Entry 9BND (electron microscopy, 3.19 A resolution); this record covers chains B and F of the 6 polymer chains in the assembly.

# Chain B (and F)
Protein: Spike glycoprotein
Organism: Severe acute respiratory syndrome coronavirus 2
Notes: chain F of this document is another copy of the same molecule, construct and numbering; everything in this record applies to it too
Reference sequence: P0DTC2 (SPIKE_SARS2); residue numbers follow UniProt; this construct covers 1-1208
Chain sequence (1288 residues; row label = number of the first residue in the row):
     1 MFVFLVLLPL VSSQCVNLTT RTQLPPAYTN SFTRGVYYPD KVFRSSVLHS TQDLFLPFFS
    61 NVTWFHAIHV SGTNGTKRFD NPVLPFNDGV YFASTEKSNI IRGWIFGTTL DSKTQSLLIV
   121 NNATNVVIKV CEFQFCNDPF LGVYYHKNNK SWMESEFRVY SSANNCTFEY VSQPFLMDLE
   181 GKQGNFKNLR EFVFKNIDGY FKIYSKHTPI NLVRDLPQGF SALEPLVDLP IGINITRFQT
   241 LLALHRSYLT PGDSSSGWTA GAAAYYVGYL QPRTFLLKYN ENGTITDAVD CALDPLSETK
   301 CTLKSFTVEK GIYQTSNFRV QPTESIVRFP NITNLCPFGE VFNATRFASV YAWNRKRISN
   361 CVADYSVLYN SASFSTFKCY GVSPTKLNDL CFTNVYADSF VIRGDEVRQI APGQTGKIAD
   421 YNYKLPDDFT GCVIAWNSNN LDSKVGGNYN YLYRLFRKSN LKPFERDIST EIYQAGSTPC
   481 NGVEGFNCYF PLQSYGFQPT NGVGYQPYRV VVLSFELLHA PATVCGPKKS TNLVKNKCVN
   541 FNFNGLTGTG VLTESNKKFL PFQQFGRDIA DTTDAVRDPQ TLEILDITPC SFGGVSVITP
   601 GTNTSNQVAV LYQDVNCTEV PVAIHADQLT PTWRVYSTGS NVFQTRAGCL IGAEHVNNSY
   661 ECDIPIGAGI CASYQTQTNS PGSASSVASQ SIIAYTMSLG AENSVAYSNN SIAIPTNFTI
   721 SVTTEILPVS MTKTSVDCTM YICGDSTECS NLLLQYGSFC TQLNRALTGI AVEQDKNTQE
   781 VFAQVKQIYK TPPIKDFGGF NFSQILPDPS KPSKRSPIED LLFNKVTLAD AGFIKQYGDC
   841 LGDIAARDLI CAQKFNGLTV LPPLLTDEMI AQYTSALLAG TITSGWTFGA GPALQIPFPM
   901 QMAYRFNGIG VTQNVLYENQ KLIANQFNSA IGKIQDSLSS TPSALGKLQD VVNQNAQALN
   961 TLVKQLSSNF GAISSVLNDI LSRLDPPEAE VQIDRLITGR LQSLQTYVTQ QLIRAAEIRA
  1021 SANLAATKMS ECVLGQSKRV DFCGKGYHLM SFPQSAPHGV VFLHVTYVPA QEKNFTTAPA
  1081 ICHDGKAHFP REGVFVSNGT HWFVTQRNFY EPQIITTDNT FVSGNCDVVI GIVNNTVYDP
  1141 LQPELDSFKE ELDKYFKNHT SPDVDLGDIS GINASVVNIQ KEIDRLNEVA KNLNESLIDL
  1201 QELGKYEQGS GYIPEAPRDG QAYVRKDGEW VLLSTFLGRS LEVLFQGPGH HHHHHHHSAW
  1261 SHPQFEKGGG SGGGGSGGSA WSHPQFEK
Disordered / not traced: 1-26, 70-79, 144-164, 173-185, 246-262, 623-635, 677-688, 828-853, 1145-1288
Differences from the reference sequence: engineered mutation G682 (Arg in P0DTC2), S683 (Arg in P0DTC2), S685 (Arg in P0DTC2), P817 (Phe in P0DTC2), P892 (Ala in P0DTC2), P899 (Ala in P0DTC2), P942 (Ala in P0DTC2), P986 (Lys in P0DTC2), P987 (Val in P0DTC2); expression tag (1209-1288)
Cystine bridges: C131-C166, C291-C301, C336-C361, C379-C432, C391-C525, C480-C488, C617-C649, C662-C671, C738-C760, C743-C749, C1032-C1043, C1082-C1126
Glycans and other covalent adducts: N-acetylglucosamine (NAG) linked to N61, N122, N165, N234, N282, N331, N343, N616, N657, N709, N717, N801, N1074, N1098, N1134

# How chain B and chain F interact
Pairs across the interface (136):
  N317(B) - D737(F)
  R319(B) - M740(F)
  R319(B) - D745(F)  salt bridge
  R357(B) - T167(F)
  N360(B) - F168(F)
  N360(B) - E169(F)
  H519(B) - G232(F)
  P521(B) - G199(F)
  P521(B) - P230(F)  hydrophobic
  K558(B) - F43(F)
  F559(B) - F43(F)  hydrophobic
  L560(B) - N282(F)
  L560(B) - G283(F)
  L560(B) - T284(F)
  F562(B) - Y38(F)  hydrophobic
  F562(B) - K41(F)
  F562(B) - E224(F)
  F562(B) - P225(F)  hydrophobic
  Q563(B) - K41(F)
  Q563(B) - V42(F)  hydrogen bond (side chain-backbone)
  Q563(B) - F43(F)
  Q563(B) - G283(F)
  Q564(B) - K41(F)  hydrogen bond (backbone-backbone)
  F565(B) - K41(F)
  F565(B) - V42(F)
  F565(B) - F43(F)  hydrogen bond (backbone-backbone)
  G566(B) - F43(F)
  R567(B) - V42(F)
  R567(B) - F43(F)  hydrogen bond (backbone-backbone)
  I569(B) - V47(F)  hydrophobic
  A570(B) - V963(F)  hydrophobic
  T572(B) - K854(F)
  P589(B) - F855(F)
  F592(B) - F855(F)  hydrophobic
  F592(B) - G857(F)
  D614(B) - T859(F)  hydrogen bond
  D614(B) - V860(F)
  P665(B) - L864(F)  hydrophobic
  A668(B) - P863(F)  hydrogen bond (backbone-backbone)
  A668(B) - L864(F)
  A668(B) - T866(F)
  G669(B) - L864(F)  hydrogen bond (backbone-backbone)
  G669(B) - T866(F)
  G669(B) - M869(F)
  M697(B) - L864(F)  hydrophobic
  M697(B) - M869(F)  hydrophobic
  L699(B) - K786(F)
  L699(B) - I788(F)  hydrophobic
  L699(B) - M869(F)  hydrophobic
  L699(B) - Q872(F)
  L699(B) - Y873(F)
  G700(B) - K786(F)
  A701(B) - Q787(F)
  A701(B) - I788(F)  hydrogen bond (backbone-backbone)
  E702(B) - I788(F)
  E702(B) - K790(F)
  N703(B) - Q787(F)  hydrogen bond
  N703(B) - I788(F)  hydrogen bond (backbone-backbone)
  N703(B) - Y789(F)
  N703(B) - K790(F)
  S704(B) - K790(F)
  V705(B) - Y789(F)  hydrophobic
  V705(B) - T883(F)
  V705(B) - A893(F)  hydrophobic
  V705(B) - Q895(F)
  A706(B) - Q895(F)
  Y707(B) - P792(F)  hydrophobic
  Y707(B) - D796(F)
  Y707(B) - F797(F)
  Y707(B) - T883(F)
  Y707(B) - I896(F)
  Y707(B) - F898(F)  hydrogen bond (side chain-backbone)
  N709(B) - D796(F)
  N709(B) - P897(F)
  N710(B) - P897(F)
  S711(B) - Q895(F)
  S711(B) - I896(F)
  S711(B) - P897(F)
  I712(B) - Q895(F)
  I712(B) - I896(F)  hydrophobic
  A713(B) - L894(F)
  A713(B) - Q895(F)  hydrogen bond (backbone-backbone)
  P715(B) - L894(F)
  Q957(B) - R765(F)  hydrogen bond
  T961(B) - Q762(F)  hydrogen bond
  T961(B) - R765(F)
  Q965(B) - G757(F)
  Q965(B) - S758(F)
  Q965(B) - F759(F)
  S968(B) - Q755(F)
  S968(B) - Y756(F)  hydrogen bond (side chain-backbone)
  S968(B) - G757(F)
  N969(B) - Q755(F)  hydrogen bond
  F970(B) - Q755(F)  hydrogen bond (backbone-backbone)
  F970(B) - Y756(F)  hydrophobic
  R995(B) - D994(F)  salt bridge
  Q1002(B) - F759(F)
  Q1002(B) - Q1002(F)
  Q1002(B) - Q1005(F)
  S1003(B) - F759(F)
  T1006(B) - Q1005(F)
  I1013(B) - I1013(F)  hydrophobic
  E1017(B) - E773(F)
  E1017(B) - R1019(F)
  R1039(B) - T1027(F)
  R1039(B) - E1031(F)  salt bridge
  R1039(B) - R1039(F)
  V1040(B) - S1030(F)
  V1040(B) - E1031(F)
  D1041(B) - S1030(F)
  K1045(B) - G889(F)  hydrogen bond (side chain-backbone)
  G1046(B) - A890(F)
  Y1047(B) - W886(F)
  Y1047(B) - A890(F)  hydrophobic
  P1069(B) - A890(F)
  P1069(B) - P892(F)
  E1072(B) - P892(F)
  E1072(B) - L894(F)
  N1074(B) - Q895(F)
  T1077(B) - P897(F)
  T1077(B) - M900(F)  hydrogen bond
  A1078(B) - M900(F)
  P1079(B) - M900(F)
  P1079(B) - Y917(F)  hydrophobic
  F1089(B) - Y917(F)  hydrophobic
  P1090(B) - Q913(F)
  G1093(B) - Y904(F)
  V1094(B) - Y904(F)
  R1107(B) - Y904(F)
  R1107(B) - Q913(F)
  S1123(B) - N914(F)  hydrogen bond
  S1123(B) - E918(F)  hydrogen bond
  S1123(B) - E1111(F)  hydrogen bond
  V1128(B) - E918(F)
  V1129(B) - Y917(F)
  I1130(B) - Q920(F)
Interface residues without a listed pair, chain B (88 interface residues in all): S359, A520, K557, D568, Q613, A647, E661, G667, S708, G971, G999, T1009, F1042, V1068, F1121
Interface residues without a listed pair, chain F (93 interface residues in all): R44, I231, Q784, L858, L861, P862, L865, I882, T887, G891, N907, T912, N960, T1009, L1012, A1016, L1034, G1035

# In short
Chain B and chain F form an interface of 88 and 93 residues respectively; the contacts include 22 hydrogen
bonds and 3 salt bridges. Polar pairs include R319(B)-D745(F), R995(B)-D994(F) and R1039(B)-E1031(F).
Covalently linked N-acetylglucosamine: at N61(B), N122(B), N165(B), N234(B), N282(B) and N331(B) and 9 more.
Both chains are Spike glycoprotein (Severe acute respiratory syndrome coronavirus 2). Entry 9BND (SARS-CoV-2
spike HexaPro protein in complex with T0A trimeric antagonist) was determined by electron microscopy (same
publication as 9BNB, 9BNC, 9BNE, 9BNF and 9BNG).
